PDB entry 4UYK | X-ray diffraction, 3.22 A resolution | chains A and B of the 3 polymer chains in the assembly

[Chain A]
Name: Signal recognition particle 9 kDa protein
Source organism: Homo sapiens
UniProt: P49458 (SRP09_HUMAN); residue numbers follow UniProt; this construct covers 1-85
Sequence (85 residues; numbered 1 to 85; the number before each row is that of its first residue):
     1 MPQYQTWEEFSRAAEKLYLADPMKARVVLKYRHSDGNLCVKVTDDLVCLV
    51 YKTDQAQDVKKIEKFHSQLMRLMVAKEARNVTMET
Not modelled in the structure: 1, 84-85
Modified / non-standard residues: Mse1 (selenomethionine); Mse23, Mse70, Mse73, Mse83 (selenomethionine; parent Met)
Curated features (UniProtKB/Swiss-Prot):
  - modified residue: K52 (N6-acetyllysine)
Reported in the primary citation:
  - binding site for Srp RNA: D45 to C48, K52

[Chain B]
Name: Signal recognition particle 14 kDa protein
Source organism: Homo sapiens
UniProt: P37108 (SRP14_HUMAN); residues 1-107 here = UniProt positions 1-107
Sequence (107 residues; numbered 1 to 107; the number before each row is that of its first residue):
     1 MVLLESEQFLTELTRLFQKCRTSGSVYITLKKYDGRTKPIPKKGTVEGFE
    51 PADNKCLLRATDGKKKISTVVSSKEVNKFQMAYSNLLRANMDGLKKRDKK
   101 NKTKKTK
Not modelled in the structure: 43-49, 98-107
Modified / non-standard residues: Mse1 (selenomethionine; parent Met); Mse81 (selenomethionine; parent Met); Mse91 (selenomethionine; parent Met)
Curated features (UniProtKB/Swiss-Prot):
  - modified residue: Y27 (Phosphotyrosine)
Reported in the primary citation:
  - binding site for Srp RNA: R36, T37 to P39
  - conformationally variable residues (order/disorder transition): D34 to N54

[Interface between chain A and chain B]
Contacting residue pairs (65):
  Y18(A) with K32(B)
  P22(A) with K32(B)
  Mse23(A) with K32(B)
  A25(A) with K31(B)
  R26(A) with L30(B)
  V27(A) with I28(B); T29(B); L30(B), hydrogen bond (backbone-backbone)
  V28(A) with I28(B); T29(B)
  L29(A) with V26(B); Y27(B); I28(B), hydrogen bond (backbone-backbone)
  K30(A) with S25(B); V26(B); Y27(B)
  Y31(A) with F17(B), hydrophobic; S25(B); V26(B), hydrogen bond (backbone-backbone); N90(B), hydrogen bond (side chain-backbone); Mse91(B); D92(B), hydrogen bond (side chain-backbone)
  R32(A) with G24(B); S25(B), hydrogen bond
  H33(A) with C20(B); R21(B), hydrogen bond; D92(B), salt bridge
  S34(A) with R21(B), hydrogen bond (backbone-backbone); T22(B); S23(B); G24(B)
  G36(A) with G93(B); L94(B)
  L38(A) with Mse91(B), hydrophobic
  D54(A) with L94(B); K95(B), hydrogen bond (backbone-backbone)
  A56(A) with L94(B); K95(B), hydrogen bond (backbone-backbone)
  V59(A) with Mse91(B); L94(B), hydrophobic
  K60(A) with R88(B)
  E63(A) with S84(B); R88(B)
  H66(A) with L30(B); Y83(B), hydrogen bond
  S67(A) with Q80(B), hydrogen bond (backbone-side chain); S84(B), hydrogen bond
  Mse70(A) with L30(B), hydrophobic; F79(B); Y83(B), hydrophobic
  R71(A) with Q80(B)
  Mse73(A) with L30(B); K31(B); K32(B), hydrogen bond (backbone-side chain); D53(B); C56(B), hydrophobic
  V74(A) with D53(B); N54(B); V71(B); S72(B); S73(B); V76(B), hydrophobic
  A75(A) with K32(B); D53(B)
  K76(A) with D53(B)
Other interface residues (no listed pair), chain A (30 interface residues in all): N37, Q55
Other interface residues (no listed pair), chain B (36 interface residues in all): D34, K55, L58, L87

[In short]
The interface between chain A and chain B involves 30 residues on one side and 36 on the other, with 14
hydrogen bonds and 1 salt bridge. Polar pairs include H33(A)-D92(B), Y31(A)-N90(B) and Y31(A)-D92(B). From the
paper: a binding site for Srp RNA at D45(A), K52(A) and R36(B) among others; conformational variability at
D34(B).
Chain A is Signal recognition particle 9 kDa protein and chain B is Signal recognition particle 14 kDa
protein, both from Homo sapiens; the structure, Crystal structure of a Signal Recognition Particle Alu domain
in the elongation arrest conformation, was determined by X-ray diffraction, deposited together with 4UYJ.
